3T6G - chains A and B; structure by X-ray diffraction, 2.50 A resolution.

[Chain A]
Protein: SH2 domain-containing protein 3C
Source organism: Homo sapiens
Reference sequence: Q8N5H7 (SH2D3_HUMAN); residues 382-703 here correspond to UniProt positions 539-860 (UniProt number = residue number + 157)
Sequence (331 residues; each row starts with the number of its first residue):
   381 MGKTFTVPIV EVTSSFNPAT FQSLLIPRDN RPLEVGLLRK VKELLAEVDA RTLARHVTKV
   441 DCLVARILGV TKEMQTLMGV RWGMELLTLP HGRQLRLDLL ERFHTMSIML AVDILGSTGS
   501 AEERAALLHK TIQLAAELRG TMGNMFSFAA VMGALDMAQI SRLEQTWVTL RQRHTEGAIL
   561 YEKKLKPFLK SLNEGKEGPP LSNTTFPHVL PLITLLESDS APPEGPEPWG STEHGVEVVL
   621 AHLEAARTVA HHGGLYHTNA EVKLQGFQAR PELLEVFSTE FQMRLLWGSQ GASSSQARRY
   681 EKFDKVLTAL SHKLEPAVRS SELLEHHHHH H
Not modelled in the structure: 381-385, 599-612, 699-711
Construct notes: initiating methionine (381); engineered mutation Ser497 (Cys654 in Q8N5H7), Ser598 (Cys755 in Q8N5H7); expression tag (704-711)
From the paper describing this entry:
  - conformationally variable residues (order/disorder transition): Asp599 to Thr612

[Chain B]
Protein: Breast cancer anti-estrogen resistance protein 1
Source organism: Homo sapiens
Reference sequence: P56945 (BCAR1_HUMAN); numbering as in UniProt (aligned over 645-870)
Sequence (229 residues; row label = number of the first residue in the row):
   644 MSQDSPDGQY ENSEGGWMED YDYVHLQGKE EFEKTQKELL EKGSITRQGK SQLELQQLKQ
   704 FERLEQEVSR PIDHDLANWT PAQPLAPGRT GGLGPSDRQL LLFYLEQCEA NLTTLTNAVD
   764 AFFTAVATNQ PPKIFVAHSK FVILSAHKLV FIGDTLSRQA KAADVRSQVT HYSNLLCDLL
   824 RGIVATTKAA ALQYPSPSAA QDMVERVKEL GHSTQQFRRV LGQLAAALE
Not modelled in the structure: 644-738
Construct notes: initiating methionine (644); expression tag (871-872)

[How chain A and chain B interact]
Contacting residue pairs (41):
  Thr386(A) - Gln742(B)
  Val387(A) - Gln742(B)
  Pro388(A) - Phe746(B)
  Gly459(A) - Gln802(B)
  Val460(A) - Tyr747(B)
  Val460(A) - Thr798(B)
  Glu465(A) - Thr798(B)  hydrogen bond
  Glu465(A) - Arg801(B)  salt bridge
  Thr468(A) - Phe794(B)
  Leu469(A) - Phe794(B)
  Leu469(A) - Ile795(B)
  Leu469(A) - Thr798(B)
  Pro470(A) - Gln750(B)
  Pro470(A) - Asn754(B)
  Pro470(A) - Ile795(B)  hydrophobic
  His471(A) - Phe746(B)
  His471(A) - Tyr747(B)
  His471(A) - Gln750(B)
  Leu596(A) - Leu787(B)  hydrophobic
  His614(A) - Lys783(B)
  Gly615(A) - Lys783(B)
  Val616(A) - Lys783(B)
  Val616(A) - Ile786(B)  hydrophobic
  Glu617(A) - Val827(B)
  Glu617(A) - Lys831(B)  salt bridge
  Leu620(A) - Ile786(B)  hydrophobic
  Leu620(A) - Arg824(B)
  Leu620(A) - Val827(B)  hydrophobic
  Leu623(A) - His790(B)
  Leu623(A) - Phe794(B)
  Glu624(A) - Arg824(B)  salt bridge
  Ala626(A) - Phe794(B)  hydrophobic
  Arg627(A) - His790(B)
  Arg627(A) - Val793(B)
  Arg627(A) - Phe794(B)
  Arg627(A) - Asp797(B)  salt bridge
  Arg627(A) - Ser816(B)
  Arg627(A) - Asn817(B)
  Arg627(A) - Cys820(B)
  Ala630(A) - Arg801(B)
  His631(A) - Arg801(B)
Also at the interface, not in a pair above, chain A (27 interface residues in all): Val390, Arg461, Leu592, Leu595, Val619
Also at the interface, not in a pair above, chain B (26 interface residues in all): Ser739, Val779, Ser782, Leu823
From the paper, about this interface:
  - specific contacts: Leu623(A)-Phe794(B) (hydrophobic contact), Leu623(A)-Leu787(B) (hydrophobic contact), Arg627(A)-Asp797(B) (salt bridge)
  - interface residues, chain A: Thr386(A), Glu465(A), Leu469(A), Leu596(A), Val616(A), Glu617(A), Leu620(A), Leu623(A), Glu624(A), Arg627(A)
  - hot spots on chain A (mutagenesis) - L469R, R627E: decreased binding to Breast cancer anti-estrogen resistance protein 1 (chain B)
  - hot spots on chain A (mutagenesis) - L623E: abolished binding to Breast cancer anti-estrogen resistance protein 1 (chain B)
  - hot spots on chain A (mutagenesis) - L623E: decreased binding to full-length p130Cas
  - hot spots on chain B (mutagenesis) - L787E, F794R, D797R: decreased binding to SH2 domain-containing protein 3C (chain A)

[In short]
27 residues of chain A and 26 residues of chain B are in contact; the contacts include 1 hydrogen bond and 4
salt bridges. Polar contacts include Glu465(A)-Arg801(B), Glu617(A)-Lys831(B) and Glu624(A)-Arg824(B). The
authors report hydrophobic contacts between Leu623(A) and Phe794(B) and Leu623(A) and Leu787(B); a salt bridge
between Arg627(A) and Asp797(B). The paper reports that L787E, F794R and D797R of chain B reduce binding to
SH2 domain-containing protein 3C (chain A); interface residues Thr386(A), Glu465(A) and Leu469(A) among
others; 6 substitutions were tested in all.
Chain A is SH2 domain-containing protein 3C and chain B is Breast cancer anti-estrogen resistance protein 1,
both from Homo sapiens; the structure, Structure of the complex between NSP3 (SHEP1) and p130Cas, was
determined by X-ray diffraction, deposited together with 3T6A.
